PDB entry 5L60 | X-ray diffraction, 2.70 A resolution | chains O and P of the 28 polymer chains in the assembly

== Chain O ==
Name: Proteasome subunit alpha type-2
From: Saccharomyces cerevisiae (strain ATCC 204508 / S288c)
Notes: EC 3.4.25.1
UniProtKB: P23639 (PSA2_YEAST); residues 1-250 here = UniProt positions 1-250
Chain sequence (250 residues; each row starts with the number of its first residue):
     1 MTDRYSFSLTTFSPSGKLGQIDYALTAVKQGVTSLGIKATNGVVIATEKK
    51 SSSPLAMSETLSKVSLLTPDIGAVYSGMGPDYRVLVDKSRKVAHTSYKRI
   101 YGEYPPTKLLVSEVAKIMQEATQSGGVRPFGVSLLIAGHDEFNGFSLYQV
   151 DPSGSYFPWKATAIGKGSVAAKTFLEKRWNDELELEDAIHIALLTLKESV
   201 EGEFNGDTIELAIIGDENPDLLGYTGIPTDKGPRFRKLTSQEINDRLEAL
Swiss-Prot annotation at these positions:
  - cross-link: Lys108 (Glycyl lysine isopeptide (Lys-Gly) (interchain with G-Cter in ubiquitin))

== Chain P ==
Name: Proteasome subunit alpha type-3
From: Saccharomyces cerevisiae (strain ATCC 204508 / S288c)
Notes: EC 3.4.25.1
UniProtKB: P23638 (PSA3_YEAST); residues 0-257 here correspond to UniProt positions 1-258 (UniProt number = residue number + 1)
Chain sequence (258 residues; row label = number of the first residue in the row; numbering starts at 0):
     0 MGSRRYDSRTTIFSPEGRLYQVEYALESISHAGTAIGIMASDGIVLAAER
    50 KVTSTLLEQDTSTEKLYKLNDKIAVAVAGLTADAEILINTARIHAQNYLK
   100 TYNEDIPVEILVRRLSDIKQGYTQHGGLRPFGVSFIYAGYDDRYGYQLYT
   150 SNPSGNYTGWKAISVGANTSAAQTLLQMDYKDDMKVDDAIELALKTLSKT
   200 TDSSALTYDRLEFATIRKGANDGEVYQKIFKPQEIKDILVKTGITKKDED
   250 EEADEDMK
Unresolved in the structure: 0, 245-257
Swiss-Prot annotation at these positions:
  - cross-link (Glycyl lysine isopeptide (Lys-Gly)): Lys99 (interchain with G-Cter in ubiquitin), Lys198 (interchain with G-Cter in ubiquitin), Lys230 (interchain with G-Cter in ubiquitin)

== Chain O / chain P interface ==
Contacting residue pairs (64; chain O residue first):
  Arg4(O) - Ser2(P)  hydrogen bond (backbone-side chain)
  Tyr5(O) - Ser2(P)
  Tyr5(O) - Tyr5(P)
  Ser6(O) - Gly125(P)
  Ser6(O) - Leu127(P)
  Phe7(O) - Ser2(P)
  Phe7(O) - Tyr5(P)
  Phe7(O) - Asp6(P)
  Phe7(O) - Gly126(P)
  Ser8(O) - Gly126(P)  hydrogen bond (backbone-backbone)
  Ser8(O) - Leu127(P)
  Ser8(O) - Arg128(P)  hydrogen bond (side chain-backbone)
  Thr10(O) - Arg128(P)
  Thr11(O) - Ser7(P)
  Thr11(O) - Thr9(P)
  Thr11(O) - Gln20(P)
  Phe12(O) - Gln20(P)
  Phe12(O) - Tyr23(P)
  Phe12(O) - Ala24(P)  hydrophobic
  Phe12(O) - Arg128(P)
  Phe12(O) - Pro129(P)
  Phe12(O) - Gly131(P)
  Ser13(O) - Tyr23(P)
  Pro14(O) - Tyr23(P)  hydrophobic
  Pro14(O) - Glu26(P)
  Ser15(O) - Glu26(P)
  Ser15(O) - His30(P)
  Gly16(O) - Tyr23(P)
  Gly16(O) - Glu26(P)
  Gly16(O) - Ser27(P)  hydrogen bond (backbone-side chain)
  Leu18(O) - Arg128(P)
  Lys38(O) - Glu57(P)  salt bridge
  Ser112(O) - Glu84(P)
  Lys116(O) - Ile85(P)
  Gln119(O) - Ala81(P)
  Gln119(O) - Asp82(P)  hydrogen bond
  Gln119(O) - Ile85(P)
  Gln119(O) - Arg128(P)
  Thr122(O) - Arg128(P)  hydrogen bond (backbone-side chain)
  Gln123(O) - Tyr121(P)
  Gln123(O) - Leu127(P)
  Gln123(O) - Arg128(P)  hydrogen bond (side chain-backbone)
  Gln123(O) - Pro129(P)
  Gln123(O) - Phe130(P)
  Gly125(O) - Leu127(P)
  Ser153(O) - Ala81(P)
  Gly154(O) - Ala81(P)
  Ser155(O) - Ala81(P)
  Tyr156(O) - Glu84(P)  hydrogen bond
  Phe157(O) - Leu56(P)  hydrophobic
  Pro158(O) - Leu56(P)
  Pro158(O) - Glu57(P)  hydrogen bond (backbone-backbone)
  Pro158(O) - Thr60(P)
  Pro158(O) - Ser61(P)
  Trp159(O) - Ser53(P)
  Trp159(O) - Leu55(P)
  Trp159(O) - Leu56(P)
  Lys160(O) - Thr54(P)  hydrogen bond (side chain-backbone)
  Lys160(O) - Leu55(P)  hydrogen bond (backbone-backbone)
  Lys160(O) - Leu56(P)
  Lys160(O) - Glu57(P)
  Ala161(O) - Leu55(P)
  Leu175(O) - Leu55(P)  hydrophobic
  Glu176(O) - Thr54(P)
Other interface residues (no listed pair), chain O (35 interface residues in all): Leu9, Ser124, Tyr148, Trp179
Other interface residues (no listed pair), chain P (32 interface residues in all): Leu79, Thr80

== Overview ==
35 residues of chain O and 32 residues of chain P are in contact; the contacts include 11 hydrogen bonds and 1
salt bridge. Among the polar pairs are Lys38(O)-Glu57(P), Arg4(O)-Ser2(P) and Ser8(O)-Arg128(P).
Here chain O is Proteasome subunit alpha type-2 and chain P is Proteasome subunit alpha type-3, both from
Saccharomyces cerevisiae (strain ATCC 204508 / S288c). Entry 5L60 (Yeast 20S proteasome with human beta5c
(1-138) and human beta6 (97-111; 118-133) in complex with PR-924) was determined by X-ray diffraction together
with 5L52, 5L54, 5L55, 5L5A, 5L5B, 5L5D and 30 further entries from the same study.
